PDB entry 7CZ4 | X-ray diffraction, 2.64 A resolution | chain A

[Chain A]
Molecule: Non-structural protein 3
Source organism: Severe acute respiratory syndrome coronavirus 2
Notes: EC 3.4.19.12
UniProtKB: P0DTC1 (R1A_SARS2); residues 3-173 here correspond to UniProt positions 1025-1195 (UniProt number = residue number + 1022)
Chain sequence (175 residues; numbered -1 to 173; the number before each row is that of its first residue; numbers below 1 keep their minus sign (Gly-1 is residue -1)):
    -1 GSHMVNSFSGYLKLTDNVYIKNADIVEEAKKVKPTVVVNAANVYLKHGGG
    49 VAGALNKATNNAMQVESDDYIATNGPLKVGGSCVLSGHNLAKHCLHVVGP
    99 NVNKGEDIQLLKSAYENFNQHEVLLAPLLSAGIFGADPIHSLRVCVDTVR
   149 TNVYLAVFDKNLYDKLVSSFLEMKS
Not modelled in the structure: -1 to 3
Sequence notes: expression tag (-1 to 2)
Small-molecule neighbours: adenosine-5-diphosphoribose (APR): Ala21, Asp22, Ile23, Ala38, Ala39, Asn40, Lys44, His45, Gly46, Gly47, Gly48, Val49, Ala50, Ala52, Pro125, Leu126, Leu127, Ser128, Ala129, Gly130, Ile131, Phe132, Ala154, Val155, Phe156, Leu160
What the authors report for this chain:
  - binding site for adenosine-5-diphosphoribose: Ala21, Asp22, Ile23, Asn40, Lys44, Gly46, Gly48, Val49, Pro125, Leu126, Ser128, Gly130, Ile131, Phe132, Ala154, Phe156
  - contacts within the chain: Asp22-Val24 (backbone contact)
  - mutagenesis - V24I/E25Q/F156N (2.32 +/- 0.78 uM): increased binding to adenosine-5-diphosphoribose

[Overview]
Chain A binds adenosine-5-diphosphoribose. The paper reports a binding site for adenosine-5-diphosphoribose at
Ala21, Asp22 and Ile23 among others; V24I/E25Q/F156N increase binding to adenosine-5-diphosphoribose.
Chain A is Non-structural protein 3 (Severe acute respiratory syndrome coronavirus 2); the structure,
Structure of SARS-CoV-2 macro domain in complex with ADP-ribose, was determined by X-ray diffraction,
deposited together with 7C33.
